PDB entry 7UBM | electron microscopy, 3.13 A resolution | chains C and R of the 10 polymer chains in the assembly

Chain C:
Molecule: DNA-directed RNA polymerase subunit beta
From: Escherichia coli
Notes: EC 2.7.7.6
Reference sequence: P0A8V4 (RPOB_ECO57); residues 1-1342 here = UniProt positions 1-1342
Sequence (1342 residues; each row starts with the number of its first residue):
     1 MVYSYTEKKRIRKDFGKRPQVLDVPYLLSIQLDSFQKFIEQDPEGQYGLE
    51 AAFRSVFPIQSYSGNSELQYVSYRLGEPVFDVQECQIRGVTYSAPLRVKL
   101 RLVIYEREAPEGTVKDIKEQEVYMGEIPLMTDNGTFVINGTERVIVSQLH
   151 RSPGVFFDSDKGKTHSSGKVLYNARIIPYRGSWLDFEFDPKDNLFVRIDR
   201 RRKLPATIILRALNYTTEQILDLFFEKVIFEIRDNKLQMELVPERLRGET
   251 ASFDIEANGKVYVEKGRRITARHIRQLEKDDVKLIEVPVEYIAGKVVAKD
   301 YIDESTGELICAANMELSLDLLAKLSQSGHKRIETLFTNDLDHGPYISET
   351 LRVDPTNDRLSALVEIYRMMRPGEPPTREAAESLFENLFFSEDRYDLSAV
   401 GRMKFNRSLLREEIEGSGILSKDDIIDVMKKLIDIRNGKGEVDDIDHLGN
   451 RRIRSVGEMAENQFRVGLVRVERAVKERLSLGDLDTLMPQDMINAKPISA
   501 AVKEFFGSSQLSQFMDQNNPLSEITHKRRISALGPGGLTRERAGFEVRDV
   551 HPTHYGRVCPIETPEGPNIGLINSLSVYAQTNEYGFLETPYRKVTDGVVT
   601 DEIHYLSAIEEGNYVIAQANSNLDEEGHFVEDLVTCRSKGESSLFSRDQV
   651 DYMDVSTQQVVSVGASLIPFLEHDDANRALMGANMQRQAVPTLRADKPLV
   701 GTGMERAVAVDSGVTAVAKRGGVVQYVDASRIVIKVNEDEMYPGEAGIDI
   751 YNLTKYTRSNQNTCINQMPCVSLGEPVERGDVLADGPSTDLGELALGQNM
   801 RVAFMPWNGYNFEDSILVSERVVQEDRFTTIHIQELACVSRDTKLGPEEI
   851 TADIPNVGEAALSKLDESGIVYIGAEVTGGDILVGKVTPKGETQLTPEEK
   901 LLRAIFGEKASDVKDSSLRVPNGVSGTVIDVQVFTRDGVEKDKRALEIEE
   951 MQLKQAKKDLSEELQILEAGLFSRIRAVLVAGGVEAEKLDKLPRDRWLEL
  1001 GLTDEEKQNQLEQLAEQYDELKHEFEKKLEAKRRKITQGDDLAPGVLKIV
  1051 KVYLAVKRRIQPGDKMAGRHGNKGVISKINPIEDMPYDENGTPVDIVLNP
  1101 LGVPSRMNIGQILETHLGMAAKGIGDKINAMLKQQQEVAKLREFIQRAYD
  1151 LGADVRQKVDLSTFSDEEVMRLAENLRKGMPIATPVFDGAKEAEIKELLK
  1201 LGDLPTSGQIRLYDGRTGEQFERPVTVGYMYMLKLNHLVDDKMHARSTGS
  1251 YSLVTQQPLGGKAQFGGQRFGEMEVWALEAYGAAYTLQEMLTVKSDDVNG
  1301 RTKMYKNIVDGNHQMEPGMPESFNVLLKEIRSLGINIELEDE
Unresolved in the structure: 1-2
Swiss-Prot annotation at these positions:
  - modified residue (N6-acetyllysine): Lys1022, Lys1200

Chain R:
Molecule: 11-nt RNA strand
Sequence (11 nucleotides; numbered 1 to 11; the number before each row is that of its first residue):
     1 UGGGAGAGGUA
Bound ions: Mg2+: A11 (shared with 3 residues of chain D)

Chain C / chain R interface:
Pairs across the interface (25; chain C residue first):
  Gln510(C) - G6(R)  phosphate contact
  Gln510(C) - A7(R)  phosphate contact
  Gln513(C) - A7(R)  sugar contact
  Arg540(C) - A7(R)  salt bridge to the phosphate
  Arg540(C) - G8(R)  salt bridge to the phosphate
  Pro564(C) - G9(R)  phosphate contact
  Glu565(C) - A11(R)  phosphate contact
  Asn568(C) - G8(R)  phosphate contact
  Ile572(C) - G8(R)  phosphate contact
  Gln688(C) - G9(R)  phosphate contact
  Gln688(C) - U10(R)  hydrogen bond to the phosphate
  Gln894(C) - U1(R)  hydrogen bond to the phosphate
  Gln894(C) - G2(R)  phosphate contact
  Lys1065(C) - U10(R)  hydrogen bond to the phosphate
  Lys1065(C) - A11(R)  salt bridge to the phosphate
  Lys1073(C) - A11(R)  salt bridge to the phosphate
  His1237(C) - G9(R)  sugar contact
  His1237(C) - U10(R)  sugar contact
  Ser1250(C) - G2(R)  hydrogen bond to the phosphate
  Tyr1251(C) - G2(R)  phosphate contact
  Ser1252(C) - G2(R)  phosphate contact
  Ser1252(C) - G3(R)  hydrogen bond to the phosphate
  Leu1253(C) - G2(R)  phosphate contact
  Leu1259(C) - G2(R)  phosphate contact
  Gln1264(C) - G3(R)  phosphate contact
Interface residues without a listed pair, chain C (21 interface residues in all): Ser509, Asp516, Arg529

Overview:
21 residues of chain C and 9 residues of chain R are in contact; the contacts include 5 hydrogen bonds and 4
salt bridges. Polar pairs include Gln688(C)-U10(R), Gln894(C)-U1(R) and Lys1065(C)-U10(R).
Here chain C is DNA-directed RNA polymerase subunit beta (Escherichia coli) and chain R is an 11-nt RNA
strand. Entry 7UBM (Transcription antitermination complex: "pre-engaged" Qlambda-loading complex) was
determined by electron microscopy (same publication as 7UBJ, 7UBL and 7UBN).
